PDB entry 7X3X | electron microscopy, 3.20 A resolution | chains H and I of the 11 polymer chains in the assembly

# Chain H
Protein: Histone H2B 1.1
Source organism: Xenopus laevis
UniProt: P02281 (H2B11_XENLA); residues -3 to 122 here correspond to UniProt positions 1-126 (UniProt number = residue number + 4)
Chain sequence (126 residues; numbered -3 to 122; the number before each row is that of its first residue; numbers below 1 keep their minus sign (Met-3 is residue -3)):
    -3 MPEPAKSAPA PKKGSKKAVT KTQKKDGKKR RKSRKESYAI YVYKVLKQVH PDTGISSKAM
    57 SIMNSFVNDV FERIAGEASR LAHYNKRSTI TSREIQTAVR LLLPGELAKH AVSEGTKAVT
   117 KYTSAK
Disordered / not traced: -3 to 28, 122
Swiss-Prot annotation at these positions:
  - modified residue: Lys2 (N6-acetyllysine), Lys9 (N6-acetyllysine), Ser11 (Phosphoserine), Lys12 (N6-acetyllysine), Lys17 (N6-acetyllysine)
  - glycosylation: Ser109 (O-linked (GlcNAc) serine)
  - cross-link: Lys117 (Glycyl lysine isopeptide (Lys-Gly) (interchain with G-Cter in ubiquitin))

# Chain I
Molecule: 147-nt DNA strand
Sequence (147 nucleotides; each row starts with the number of its first residue):
     1 CTGGAGAATC CCGGTGCCGA GGCCGCTCAA TTGGTCGTAG ACAGCTCTAG CACCGCTTAA
    61 ACGCACGTAC GCGCTGTCCC CCGCGTTTTA ACCGCCAAGG GGATTACTCC CTAGTCTCCA
   121 GGCACGTGTC AGATATATAC ATCCTGA
Disordered / not traced: 1

# Interface between chain H and chain I
Residue-residue contacts (14):
  Ser29(H) - DT104(I)  phosphate contact
  Arg30(H) - DC26(I)  hydrogen bond to the base
  Arg30(H) - DT27(I)  hydrogen bond to the base
  Tyr39(H) - DG21(I)  phosphate contact
  Tyr39(H) - DG22(I)  phosphate contact
  Gly50(H) - DG21(I)  phosphate contact
  Ile51(H) - DA20(I)  sugar contact
  Ile51(H) - DG21(I)  phosphate contact
  Ser52(H) - DA20(I)  phosphate contact
  Ser53(H) - DA20(I)  hydrogen bond to the phosphate
  Arg83(H) - DG40(I)  salt bridge to the phosphate
  Arg83(H) - DA41(I)  salt bridge to the phosphate
  Ser84(H) - DA39(I)  phosphate contact
  Ser84(H) - DG40(I)  hydrogen bond to the phosphate
Other interface residues (no listed pair), chain H (11 interface residues in all): Lys82, Thr85
Other interface residues (no listed pair), chain I (10 interface residues in all): DC28

# Summary
11 residues of chain H face 10 of chain I across their interface, with 4 hydrogen bonds and 2 salt bridges.
Polar pairs include Arg30(H)-DC26(I), Arg30(H)-DT27(I) and Ser53(H)-DA20(I).
Here chain H is Histone H2B 1.1 (Xenopus laevis) and chain I is a 147-nt DNA strand. Entry 7X3X (Cryo-EM
structure of N1 nucleosome-RA) was determined by electron microscopy (same publication as 7X3T, 7X3V and
7X3W).
